PDB entry 9N7E | electron microscopy, 2.50 A resolution | chains A and B

Chain A:
Protein: Angiotensin-converting enzyme 2
Source organism: Eptesicus fuscus
Notes: EC 3.4.17.23, 3.4.17.-; fragment: ectodomain
Sequence (773 residues; numbered 1 to 773; the number before each row is that of its first residue):
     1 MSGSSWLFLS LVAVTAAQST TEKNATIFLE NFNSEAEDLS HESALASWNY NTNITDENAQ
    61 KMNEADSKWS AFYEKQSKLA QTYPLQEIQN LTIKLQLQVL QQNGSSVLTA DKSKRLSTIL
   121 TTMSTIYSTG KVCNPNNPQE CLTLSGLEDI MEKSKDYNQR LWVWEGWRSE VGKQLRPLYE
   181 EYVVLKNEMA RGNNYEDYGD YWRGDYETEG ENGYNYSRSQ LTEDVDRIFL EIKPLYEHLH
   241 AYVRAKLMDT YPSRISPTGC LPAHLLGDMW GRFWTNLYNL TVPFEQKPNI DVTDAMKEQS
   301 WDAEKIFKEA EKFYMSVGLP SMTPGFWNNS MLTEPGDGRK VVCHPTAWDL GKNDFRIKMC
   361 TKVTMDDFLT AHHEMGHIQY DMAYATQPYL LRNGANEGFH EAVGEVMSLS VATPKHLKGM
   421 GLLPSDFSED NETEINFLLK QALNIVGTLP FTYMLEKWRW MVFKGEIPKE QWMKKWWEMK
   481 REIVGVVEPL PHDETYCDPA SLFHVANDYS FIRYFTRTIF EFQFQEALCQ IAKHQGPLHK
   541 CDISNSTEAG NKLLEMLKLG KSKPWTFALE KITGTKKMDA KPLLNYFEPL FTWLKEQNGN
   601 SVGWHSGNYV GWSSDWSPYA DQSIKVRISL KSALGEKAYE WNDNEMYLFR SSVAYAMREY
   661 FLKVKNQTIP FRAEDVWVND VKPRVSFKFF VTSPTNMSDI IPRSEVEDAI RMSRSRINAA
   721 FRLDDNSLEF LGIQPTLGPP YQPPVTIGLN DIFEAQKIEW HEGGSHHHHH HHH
Not modelled in the structure: 1-17, 600-605, 628-640, 719-727, 732-773
Disulfide bonds: C133-C141, C343-C360, C529-C541
Glycans and other covalent adducts: N-acetylglucosamine (NAG) linked to N24, N53, N90, N103, N215, N279, N328, N431, N545
Metal / ion sites: Zn2+: H373, H377
What the authors report for this chain:
  - post-translational modification sites: N90, N328

Chain B:
Protein: VsCoV-a7-S RBD
Notes: engineered mutation(s): E366V
Sequence (270 residues; each row starts with the number of its first residue):
   324 MGILPSPGMP ALLSLVSLLS VLLMGCVAET GTECDFTSML TAVPPQVYNF SRLVFTNCNY
   384 NLTKLLSLFQ VTEFSCHQVS PDALASGCYS SLTVDYFAYP SYLASYLHPG STGEIAQYNY
   444 KQDFSNPTCR ILATVPANLT IPKPARYMWL TQCYSYSAFG NTPLYVKPSQ YTPCLSLASQ
   504 GFDADSQTHR DTVNKMAATG RIAAMSGNLQ MAFVISVQYG TDANSVCPMQ AVRLVPRGSS
   564 SGGSGLNDIF EAQKIEWHEG GSHHHHHHHH
Not modelled in the structure: 324-355, 543-545, 553-593
Disulfide bonds: C357-C381, C399-C452, C411-C550, C476-C497
Glycans and other covalent adducts: N-acetylglucosamine (NAG) linked to N372, N384
What the authors report for this chain:
  - binding site for N-acetylglucosamine: Y425, F482

Chain A / chain B interface:
Pairs across the interface (30):
  T26(A) - A481(B)
  E30(A) - Y479(B)
  E30(A) - K518(B)
  S34(A) - R513(B)  hydrogen bond (backbone-side chain)
  E37(A) - R513(B)
  D38(A) - R513(B)  salt bridge
  H41(A) - S509(B)
  N90(A) - F482(B)
  I93(A) - A481(B)  hydrophobic
  I93(A) - F482(B)  hydrophobic
  Q96(A) - A481(B)  hydrogen bond (side chain-backbone)
  S321(A) - T435(B)
  P324(A) - L426(B)  hydrophobic
  P324(A) - Y429(B)
  P324(A) - E437(B)
  G325(A) - R524(B)
  W327(A) - Y429(B)
  N328(A) - Y425(B)
  K352(A) - Q475(B)
  K352(A) - S509(B)
  K352(A) - T511(B)  hydrogen bond
  N353(A) - E437(B)
  N353(A) - T474(B)  hydrogen bond (side chain-backbone)
  N353(A) - Q475(B)
  T386(A) - G483(B)
  T386(A) - N484(B)  hydrogen bond (backbone-backbone)
  P388(A) - A481(B)
  P388(A) - F482(B)
  P388(A) - G483(B)
  R392(A) - N484(B)
Other interface residues (no listed pair), chain A (27 interface residues in all): L29, N33, T92, P320, M322, T323, D354, Q387
Other interface residues (no listed pair), chain B (20 interface residues in all): S480, P486, T522
From the paper, about this interface:
  - pairs named by the authors: P324(A)-Y429(B), N353(A)-T474(B) (hydrogen bond)

Summary:
The interface between chain A and chain B involves 27 residues on one side and 20 on the other; the contacts
include 5 hydrogen bonds and 1 salt bridge. Polar pairs include D38(A)-R513(B), S34(A)-R513(B) and
Q96(A)-A481(B). The paper describes a contact between P324(A) and Y429(B); a hydrogen bond between N353(A) and
T474(B). The paper reports a binding site for N-acetylglucosamine at Y425(B) and F482(B); modification sites
N90(A) and N328(A).
Chain A is Angiotensin-converting enzyme 2 (Eptesicus fuscus) and chain B is VsCoV-a7-S RBD; the structure,
Eptesicus fuscus ACE2 peptidase domain bound to VsCoV-a7 RBD complex, was determined by electron microscopy,
deposited together with 9N7D.
